PDB entry 7VA4 | electron microscopy, 14.00 A resolution (very low resolution: no residue pairs are listed; an interface is given only as per-side residue counts) | chains J and G of the 34 polymer chains in the assembly

[Chain J]
Molecule: 539-nt DNA strand
Organism: Homo sapiens
Sequence (539 nucleotides; each row starts with the number of its first residue):
     1 AACCCTAACC CTAACCCTAA CCCTAACCCT AACCCTAACC CTAACCCTAA CCCTAACCCT
    61 AACCCTAACC CTAACCCTAA CCCTAACCCT AACCCTAACC CTAACCCTAA CCCTAACCCT
   121 AACCCTAACC CTAACCCTAA CCCTAACCCT AACCCTAACC CTAACCCTAA CCCTAACCCT
   181 AACCCTAACC CTAACCCTAA CCCTAACCCT AACCCTAACC CTAACCCTAA CCCTAACCCT
   241 AACCCTAACC CTAACCCTAA CCCTAACCCT AACCCTAACC CTAACCCTAA CCCTAACCCT
   301 AACCCTAACC CTAACCCTAA CCCTAACCCT AACCCTAACC CTAACCCTAA CCCTAACCCT
   361 AACCCTAACC CTAACCCTAA CCCTAACCCT AACCCTAACC CTAACCCTAA CCCTAACCCT
   421 AACCATAACC CTAACCCTAA CCCTAACCCT AACCCTAACC CTAACCCTAA CCCTAACCCT
   481 AACCCTAACC CTAACCCTAA CCCTAACCCT AACCCTAACC CTAACCCTAA CCCTAACCC

[Chain G]
Name: Histone H2A type 1-B/E
Organism: Homo sapiens
UniProtKB: P04908 (H2A1B_HUMAN); residues 0-129 here correspond to UniProt positions 1-130 (UniProt number = residue number + 1)
Amino-acid sequence (130 residues; each row starts with the number of its first residue; numbering starts at 0):
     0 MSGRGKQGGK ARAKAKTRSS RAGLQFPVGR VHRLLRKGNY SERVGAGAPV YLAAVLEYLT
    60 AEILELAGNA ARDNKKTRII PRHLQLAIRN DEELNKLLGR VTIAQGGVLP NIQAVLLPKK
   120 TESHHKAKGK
Not modelled in the structure: 0-9
Curated features (UniProtKB/Swiss-Prot):
  - modified residue: Ser1 (N-acetylserine), Arg3 (Citrulline), Lys5 (N6-(2-hydroxyisobutyryl)lysine), Lys9 (N6-(2-hydroxyisobutyryl)lysine), Lys13 (N6-(beta-hydroxybutyryl)lysine), Lys36 (N6-(2-hydroxyisobutyryl)lysine), Lys74 (N6-(2-hydroxyisobutyryl)lysine), Lys75 (N6-(2-hydroxyisobutyryl)lysine), Lys95 (N6-(2-hydroxyisobutyryl)lysine), Gln104 (N5-methylglutamine), Lys118 (N6-(2-hydroxyisobutyryl)lysine), Lys119 (N6-crotonyllysine), Thr120 (Phosphothreonine), Lys125 (N6-crotonyllysine)
  - cross-link (Glycyl lysine isopeptide (Lys-Gly)): Lys13 (interchain with G-Cter in ubiquitin), Lys15 (interchain with G-Cter in ubiquitin), Lys119 (interchain with G-Cter in ubiquitin)

[How chain J and chain G interact]
At this resolution (14 A) residue pairs are not listed: 13 residues of chain J and 14 of chain G lie at the interface.

[Summary]
The interface between chain J and chain G involves 13 residues on one side and 14 on the other.
Chain J is a 539-nt DNA strand and chain G is Histone H2A type 1-B/E, both from Homo sapiens; the structure,
Telomeric tetranucleosome in open state, was determined by electron microscopy (same publication as 7V90,
7V96, 7V9C, 7V9J, 7V9K and 7V9S).
